Entry 1DOC (X-ray diffraction, 2.00 A resolution); this record covers chain A.

== Chain A ==
Molecule: P-hydroxybenzoate hydroxylase
From: Pseudomonas aeruginosa
UniProtKB: P20586 (PHHY_PSEAE); residue numbers follow UniProt; this construct covers 1-394
Sequence (394 residues; each row starts with the number of its first residue):
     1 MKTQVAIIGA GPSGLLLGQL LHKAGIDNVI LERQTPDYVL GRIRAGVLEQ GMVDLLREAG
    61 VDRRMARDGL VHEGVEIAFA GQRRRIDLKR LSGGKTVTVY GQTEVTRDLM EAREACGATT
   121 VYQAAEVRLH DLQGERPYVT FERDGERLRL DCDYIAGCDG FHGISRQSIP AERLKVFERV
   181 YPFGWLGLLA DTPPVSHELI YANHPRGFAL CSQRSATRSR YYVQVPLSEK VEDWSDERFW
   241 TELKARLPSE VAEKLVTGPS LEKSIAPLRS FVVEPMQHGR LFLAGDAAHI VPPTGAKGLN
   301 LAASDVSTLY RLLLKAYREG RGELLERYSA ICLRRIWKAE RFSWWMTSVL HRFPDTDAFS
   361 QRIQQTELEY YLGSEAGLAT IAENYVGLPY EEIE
Small-molecule neighbours:
  - FAD (flavin-adenine dinucleotide): Ile8, Gly9, Ala10, Gly11, Pro12, Ser13, Gly14, Leu31, Glu32, Arg33, Gln34, Val39, Arg42, Arg44, Ala45, Gly46, Val47, Gln102, Val127, Cys158, Asp159, Gly160, His162, Gly163, Ile164, Tyr222, Ala266, Ala284, Gly285, Asp286, Pro293, Ala296, Lys297, Gly298, Leu299, Asn300, Ala302
  - P-hydroxybenzoic acid (PHB): Arg44, Ala45, Gly46, Val47, Trp185, Leu199, Tyr201, Leu210, Ser212, Gln213, Arg214, Arg220, Tyr222, Pro293, Thr294, Gly295, Ala296
Curated features (UniProtKB/Swiss-Prot):
  - binding site (FAD): Ser13, Glu32, Arg42 to Val47, Gln102, Asp286, Leu299, Asn300
  - binding site (substrate): Tyr201, Ser212 to Arg214, Tyr222, Pro293
  - site (Important for catalytic activity): Tyr201, Tyr385
  - mutagenesis: Ala45 (A45G: The positions of the substrate and the flavin are not altered), Tyr201 (Y201F: Reduction of hydroxylase activity), Arg220 (R220Q: Lower affinity for p-OHB than the wild-type), Asn300 (N300D: The side chain of Asp300 moves away from the flavin, disrupting the interactions of the carboxamide group with the flavin O(2) atom, and the alpha-helix H10 that begins at residue 297 is ...), Tyr385 (Y385F: The positions of the substrate and the flavin are not altered)

== Summary ==
Ligands of chain A: flavin-adenine dinucleotide and P-hydroxybenzoic acid. From UniProt: 12 FAD-binding
residues, 6 substrate-binding residues and 5 mutagenesis sites.
Chain A is P-hydroxybenzoate hydroxylase (Pseudomonas aeruginosa); the structure, The mobil flavin of 4-oh
benzoate hydroxylase: motion of a prosthetic group regulates catalysis, was determined by X-ray diffraction
(same publication as 1DOB, 1DOD and 1DOE).
